Entry 7Z0F (X-ray diffraction, 2.40 A resolution); this record covers chains A and C of the 4 polymer chains in the assembly.

== Chain A ==
Protein: Tubulin alpha chain
From: Ovis aries
UniProtKB: A0A6P7DY20 (A0A6P7DY20_SHEEP); residues 1-451 here = UniProt positions 1-451
Sequence (451 residues; row label = number of the first residue in the row):
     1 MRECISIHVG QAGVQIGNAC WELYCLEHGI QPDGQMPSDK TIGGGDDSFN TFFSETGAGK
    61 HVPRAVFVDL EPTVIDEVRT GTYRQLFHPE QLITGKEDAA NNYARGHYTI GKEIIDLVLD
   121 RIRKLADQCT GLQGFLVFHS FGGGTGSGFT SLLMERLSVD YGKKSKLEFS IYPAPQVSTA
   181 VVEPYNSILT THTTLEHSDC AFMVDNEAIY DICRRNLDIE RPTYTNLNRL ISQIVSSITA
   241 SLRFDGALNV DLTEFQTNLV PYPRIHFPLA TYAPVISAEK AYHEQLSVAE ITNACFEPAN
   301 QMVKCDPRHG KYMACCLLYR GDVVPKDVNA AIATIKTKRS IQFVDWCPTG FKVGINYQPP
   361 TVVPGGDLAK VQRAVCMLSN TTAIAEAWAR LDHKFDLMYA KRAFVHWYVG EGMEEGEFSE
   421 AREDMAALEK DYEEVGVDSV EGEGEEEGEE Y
Not modelled in the structure: 439-451
Small-molecule neighbours: GTP (guanosine-5'-triphosphate): Val9, Gly10, Gln11, Ala12, Gln15, Ile16, Asp69, Asp98, Ala99, Ala100, Asn101, Ser140, Gly142, Gly143, Gly144, Thr145, Gly146, Ile171, Pro173, Val177, Ser178, Thr179, Glu183, Asn206, Tyr224, Leu227, Asn228, Ile231

== Chain C ==
Protein: IIH5 alpharep
From: synthetic construct
Sequence (170 residues; numbered 1 to 170; the number before each row is that of its first residue):
     1 MRGSHHHHHH TDPEKVEMYI KNLQDDSPPV RFNAAVALGK IGDERAVEPL IKALKDEDWQ
    61 VRKTAAYALG KIGDERAVEP LIKALKDEDR YVRSRAALAL GKIGDERAVE PLIKALKDED
   121 EYVRLSAASA LGKIGGERVR AAMEKLAETG TGFARKVAVN YLETHKSLIS
Not modelled in the structure: 1-13

== How chain A and chain C interact ==
Pairs across the interface (34):
  Met1(A) - Glu121(C)
  Met1(A) - Tyr122(C)
  Met1(A) - Leu125(C)  hydrophobic
  Thr41(A) - Lys40(C)
  Ile42(A) - Lys40(C)
  Gly43(A) - Val36(C)
  Gly43(A) - Lys40(C)
  Gly43(A) - Tyr67(C)
  Gly44(A) - Val36(C)
  Gly44(A) - Tyr67(C)
  Gly45(A) - Tyr67(C)
  Gly45(A) - Arg95(C)
  Asp46(A) - Arg95(C)
  Asp47(A) - Arg95(C)  salt bridge
  Asp47(A) - Tyr122(C)  hydrogen bond
  Asp245(A) - Lys63(C)  salt bridge
  Asp245(A) - Tyr91(C)
  Asp245(A) - Arg95(C)  salt bridge
  Gly246(A) - Trp59(C)
  Gly246(A) - Arg90(C)
  Gly246(A) - Tyr91(C)  hydrogen bond (backbone-side chain)
  Asp322(A) - Pro29(C)
  Val323(A) - Pro29(C)
  Val324(A) - Ser27(C)
  Val324(A) - Pro28(C)
  Pro325(A) - Pro28(C)
  Ile355(A) - Gln60(C)  hydrogen bond (backbone-side chain)
  Asn356(A) - Gln60(C)
  Tyr357(A) - Pro28(C)
  Tyr357(A) - Pro29(C)  hydrophobic
  Tyr357(A) - Phe32(C)  hydrophobic
  Tyr357(A) - Asn33(C)  hydrogen bond (backbone-side chain)
  Tyr357(A) - Asp58(C)  hydrogen bond
  Tyr357(A) - Gln60(C)  hydrogen bond (backbone-side chain)
Other interface residues (no listed pair), chain A (23 interface residues in all): Ser48, Ala247, Val250, Gly321, Gln358, Pro359
Other interface residues (no listed pair), chain C (20 interface residues in all): Thr64, Leu98

== Summary ==
23 residues of chain A and 20 residues of chain C are in contact, with 6 hydrogen bonds and 3 salt bridges.
Polar contacts include Asp47(A)-Arg95(C), Asp245(A)-Lys63(C) and Asp245(A)-Arg95(C). Bound to chain A: GTP.
Chain A is Tubulin alpha chain (Ovis aries) and chain C is IIH5 alpharep (synthetic construct); the structure,
Cpap:s-tubulin:iih5 alpharep complex, was determined by X-ray diffraction (same publication as 7Q1F, 7Q1E and
7Z0G).
